Entry 4V9G (X-ray diffraction, 7.78 A resolution (low resolution: residue-level contacts below are approximate; hydrogen-bond / salt-bridge calls are withheld)); this record covers chains A3 and A4 of the 64 polymer chains in the assembly.

== Chain A3 ==
Name: Light-harvesting protein B-875 alpha chain
Organism: Rhodobacter sphaeroides
Reference sequence: P0C0X9 (LHA1_RHOSH); numbering as in UniProt (aligned over 1-58)
Chain sequence (58 residues; row label = number of the first residue in the row):
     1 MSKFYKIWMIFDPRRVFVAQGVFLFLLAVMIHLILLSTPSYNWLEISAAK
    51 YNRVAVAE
Not modelled in the structure: 1-7, 50-58
Ligand contacts:
  - bacteriochlorophyll a (BCL), molecule 1: F23, L24, L27, A28, I31, H32
  - bacteriochlorophyll a (BCL), molecule 2: L24, F25, A28, V29, H32, L36, W43
Swiss-Prot annotation at these positions:
  - binding site (a bacteriochlorophyll): H32
  - modified residue: M1 (N-formylmethionine)

== Chain A4 ==
Name: Light-harvesting protein B-875 beta chain
Organism: Rhodobacter sphaeroides
Reference sequence: Q3J1A3 (LHB1_RHOS4); residues 0-48 here correspond to UniProt positions 1-49 (UniProt number = residue number + 1)
Chain sequence (49 residues; numbered 0 to 48; the number before each row is that of its first residue; numbering starts at 0):
     0 MADKSDLGYTGLTDEQAQELHSVYMSGLWLFSAVAIVAHLAVYIWRPWF
Not modelled in the structure: 0
Ligand contacts:
  - bacteriochlorophyll a (BCL), molecule 1: Y23, L27, F30, S31, A34, A37, H38, V41
  - bacteriochlorophyll a (BCL), molecule 2: F30, V33, A34, A37, H38, V41
Swiss-Prot annotation at these positions:
  - binding site (a bacteriochlorophyll): H20, H38

== Interface between chain A3 and chain A4 ==
Contacting residue pairs - 19 pairs, chain A3 then chain A4:
  W8(A3) with T9(A4); G10(A4); L11(A4); T12(A4); E14(A4); Q15(A4)
  I10(A3) with E14(A4); Q15(A4); E18(A4); L19(A4)
  D12(A3) with T9(A4); E18(A4)
  V16(A3) with E18(A4)
  F17(A3) with A1(A4)
  Q20(A3) with G26(A4)
  L24(A3) with F30(A4)
  S40(A3) with F48(A4)
  Y41(A3) with R45(A4); P46(A4)
Other interface residues (no listed pair), chain A3 (12 interface residues in all): M9, P13, F23
Other interface residues (no listed pair), chain A4 (17 interface residues in all): Y8, Y23, V41

== Summary ==
12 residues of chain A3 face 17 of chain A4 across their interface. Bacteriochlorophyll a is bound between
chain A3 and chain A4. From UniProt: bacteriochlorophyll-binding residue H32(A3) on chain A3;
bacteriochlorophyll-binding residues H20(A4) and H38(A4) on chain A4.
Here chain A3 is Light-harvesting protein B-875 alpha chain and chain A4 is Light-harvesting protein B-875
beta chain, both from Rhodobacter sphaeroides. Entry 4V9G (RC-LH1-PufX dimer complex from Rhodobacter
sphaeroides) was determined by X-ray diffraction.
